7ZQP - chains d and i of the 6 polymer chains in the assembly; structure by electron microscopy, 3.60 A resolution.

== Chain d ==
Name: Probable baseplate hub protein
From: Escherichia phage T5
UniProt: Q6QGE9 (BPPB3_BPT5); residue numbers follow UniProt; this construct covers 1-949
Amino-acid sequence (949 residues; numbered 1 to 949; the number before each row is that of its first residue):
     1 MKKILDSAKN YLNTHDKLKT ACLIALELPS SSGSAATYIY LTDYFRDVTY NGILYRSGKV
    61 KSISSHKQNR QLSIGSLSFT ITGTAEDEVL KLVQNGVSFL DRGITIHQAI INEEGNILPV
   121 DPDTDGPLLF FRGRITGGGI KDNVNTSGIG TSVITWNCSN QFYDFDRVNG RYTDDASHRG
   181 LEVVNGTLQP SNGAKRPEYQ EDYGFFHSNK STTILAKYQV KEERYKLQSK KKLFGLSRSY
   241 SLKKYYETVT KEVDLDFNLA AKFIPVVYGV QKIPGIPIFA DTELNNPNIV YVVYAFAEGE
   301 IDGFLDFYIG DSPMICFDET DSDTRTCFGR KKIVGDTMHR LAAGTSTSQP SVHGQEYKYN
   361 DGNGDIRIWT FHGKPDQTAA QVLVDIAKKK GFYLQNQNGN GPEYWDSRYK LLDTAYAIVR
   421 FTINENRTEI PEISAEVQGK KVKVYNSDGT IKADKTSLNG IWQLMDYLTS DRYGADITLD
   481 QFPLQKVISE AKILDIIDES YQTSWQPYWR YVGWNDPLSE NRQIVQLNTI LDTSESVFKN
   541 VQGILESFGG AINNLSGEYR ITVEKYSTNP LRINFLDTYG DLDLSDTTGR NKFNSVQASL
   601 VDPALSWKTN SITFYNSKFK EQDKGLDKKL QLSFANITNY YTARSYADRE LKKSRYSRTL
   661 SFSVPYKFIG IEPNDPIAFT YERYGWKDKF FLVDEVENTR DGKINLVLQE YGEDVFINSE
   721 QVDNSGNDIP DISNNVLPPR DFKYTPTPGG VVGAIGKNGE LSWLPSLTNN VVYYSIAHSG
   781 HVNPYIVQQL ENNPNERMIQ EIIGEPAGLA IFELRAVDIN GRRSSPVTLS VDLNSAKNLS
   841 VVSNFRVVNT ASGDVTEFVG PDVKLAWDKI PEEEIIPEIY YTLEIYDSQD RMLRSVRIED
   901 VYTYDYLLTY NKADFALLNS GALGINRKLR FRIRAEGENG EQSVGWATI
Disordered / not traced: 721-949
Disulfides: Cys316-Cys327

== Chain i ==
Name: Probable tape measure protein
From: Escherichia phage T5
UniProt: Q6QGE7 (TMP_BPT5); residues 1-1219 here = UniProt positions 1-1219
Amino-acid sequence (1219 residues; row label = number of the first residue in the row):
     1 MTDKLIRELL IDVKQKGATR TAKSIENVSD ALENAAAASE LTNEQLGKMP RTLYSIERAA
    61 DRAAKSLTKM QASRGMAGIT KSIDGIGDKL DYLAIQLIEV TDKLEIGFDG VSRSVKAMGN
   121 DVAAATEKVQ DRLYDTNRAL GGTSKGFNDT AGAAGRASRA LGNTSGSARG ATRDFAAMAK
   181 IGGRLPIMYA ALASNVFVLQ TAFESLKVGD QLNRLEQFGT IVGTMTGTPV QTLALSLQNA
   241 TNGAISFEEA MRQASSASAY GFDSEQLEQF GLVARRAAAV LGVDMTDALN RVIKGVSKQE
   301 IELLDELGVT IRLNDAYENY VKQLNATSTG IKYTVDSLTT YQKQQAYANE VIAESTRRFG
   361 YLDDALKATS WEQFAANANS ALRSLQQSAA TYLNPVMDTL NTFLYQTKSS QMRVSAMARS
   421 ASAKTTPAEN VTALIENAVG AREDLDTYLK ESEERVKKAQ ELKQQLDDLK AKQAATAPIA
   481 NALTAGGIGG DESNKLVVQL TNELARQNKE IEERTKTEKV LRQAVQDTGE ALLRNGKLAE
   541 QLGAKMKYAD TAVPGDKGVF EVDPNNLKAV SEIQKNFDFL KKSSSDTANN IRMAASSITN
   601 AKKASSDLNS VVKAVEDTSK VTGQSADTLV KNLNLGFSSL DQMKAAQKGL SEYVTAMDKS
   661 EQNALEVAKR KDEVYNQTKD KAKAEAAARE VLLRQQQEQL TAAKALLAIN PNDPEALKQV
   721 AKIETEILNT KAQGFENAKK TKDYTDKILG VDREIALLND RTMTSTQYRL AQLRLELQLE
   781 QEKTELYSKQ ADGQAKVEQS RRAQAQISRE IWEAEKQGTA SHVSALMDAL EVSQTQRNVT
   841 GQSQILTERL SILQQQLELS KGNTEEELKY RNEIYKTSAA LEQLKKQRES QMQQQVGSSV
   901 GATYTPTTGL IGEDKDFADM QNRMASYDQA ISKLSELNSE ATAVAQSMGN LTNAMIQFSQ
   961 GSLDTTSMIA SGMQTVASMI QYSTSQQVSA IDQAIAAEQK RDGKSEASKA KLKKLEAEKL
  1021 KIQQDAAKKQ IIIQTAVAVM QAATAVPYPF SIPLMVAAGL AGALALAQAS SASGMSSIAD
  1081 SGADTTQYLT LGERQKNVDV SMQASSGELS YLRGDKGIGN ANSFVPRAEG GMMYPGVSYQ
  1141 MGEHGTEVVT PMVPMKATPN DQLSDGSKTT SGRPIILNIS TMDAASFRDF ASNNSTAFRD
  1201 AVELALNENG TTLKSLGNS
Disordered / not traced: 1-1084, 1128-1219
Swiss-Prot annotation at these positions:
  - site: Arg1127, Ala1128 (Cleavage)

== How chain d and chain i interact ==
Pairs across the interface (41):
  Ser500(d) with Ala1104(i)
  Trp505(d) with Ala1104(i); Ser1105(i); Leu1109(i)
  Gln506(d) with Arg1113(i), hydrogen bond
  Pro507(d) with Arg1113(i)
  Tyr508(d) with Arg1113(i)
  Asp602(d) with Arg1113(i), salt bridge
  Ala604(d) with Arg1113(i)
  Asn610(d) with Lys1096(i)
  Ser611(d) with Lys1096(i)
  Ile612(d) with Lys1096(i); Leu1112(i), hydrophobic
  Thr613(d) with Lys1096(i); Asn1097(i); Val1098(i), hydrogen bond (backbone-backbone)
  Phe614(d) with Val1098(i); Val1100(i), hydrophobic
  Tyr615(d) with Asn1097(i); Val1098(i), hydrogen bond (backbone-backbone); Asp1099(i); Val1100(i), hydrogen bond (backbone-backbone)
  Asn616(d) with Asp1099(i); Ser1101(i)
  Ser617(d) with Asp1099(i), hydrogen bond (backbone-side chain)
  Tyr640(d) with Val1098(i); Glu1108(i), hydrogen bond; Leu1109(i), hydrophobic; Leu1112(i), hydrophobic
  Tyr641(d) with Ala1104(i), hydrophobic; Ser1105(i), hydrogen bond (side chain-backbone); Ser1106(i), hydrogen bond (side chain-backbone); Leu1109(i)
  Arg644(d) with Val1098(i); Asp1099(i); Val1100(i); Met1102(i), hydrogen bond (side chain-backbone); Gln1103(i), hydrogen bond (side chain-backbone); Ala1104(i); Glu1108(i), salt bridge
  Asp648(d) with Val1100(i)
Also at the interface, not in a pair above, chain d (20 interface residues in all): Leu651
Also at the interface, not in a pair above, chain i (16 interface residues in all): Asn1122

== Overview ==
Chain d and chain i form an interface of 20 and 16 residues respectively; the contacts include 10 hydrogen
bonds and 2 salt bridges. Polar pairs include Asp602(d)-Arg1113(i), Arg644(d)-Glu1108(i) and
Gln506(d)-Arg1113(i).
Here chain d is Probable baseplate hub protein and chain i is Probable tape measure protein, both from
Escherichia phage T5. Entry 7ZQP (Tail tip of siphophage T5 : open cone after interaction with bacterial
receptor FhuA) was determined by electron microscopy, deposited together with 7QG9, 7ZHJ, 7ZN2, 7ZN4 and 7ZQB.
